Entry 8CVO (electron microscopy, 2.95 A resolution); this record covers chains A and U of the 9 polymer chains in the assembly.

== Chain A ==
Molecule: 16S ribosomal RNA
Source organism: Cutibacterium acnes
Sequence (1537 nucleotides; each row starts with the number of its first residue):
     1 UUUUUCAUUGGAGAGUUUGAUCCUGGCUCAGGACGAACGCUGGCGGCGUG
    51 CUUAACACAUGCAAGUCGAACGGAAAGGCCCUGCUUUUGUGGGGUGCUCG
   101 AGUGGCGAACGGGUGAGUAACACGUGAGUAACCUGCCCUUGACUUUGGGA
   151 UAACUUCAGGAAACUGGGGCUAAUACCGGAUAGGAGCUCCUGCUGCAUGG
   201 UGGGGGUUGGAAAGUUUCGGCGGUUGGGGAUGGACUCGCGGCUUAUCAGC
   251 UUGUUGGUGGGGUAGUGGCUUACCAAGGCUUUGACGGGUAGCCGGCCUGA
   301 GAGGGUGACCGGCCACAUUGGGACUGAGAUACGGCCCAGACUCCUACGGG
   351 AGGCAGCAGUGGGGAAUAUUGCACAAUGGGCGGAAGCCUGAUGCAGCAAC
   401 GCCGCGUGCGGGAUGACGGCCUUCGGGUUGUAAACCGCUUUCGCCUGUGA
   451 CGAAGCGUGAGUGACGGUAAUGGGUAAAGAAGCACCGGCUAACUACGUGC
   501 CAGCAGCCXCGGUGAUACGUAGGGUGCGAGCGUUGUCCGGAUUUAUUGGG
   551 CGUAAAGGGCUCGUAGGUGGUUGAUCGCGUCGGAAGUGUAAUCUUGGGGC
   601 UUAACCCUGAGCGUGCUUUCGAUACGGGUUGACUUGAGGAAGGUAGGGGA
   651 GAAUGGAAUUCCUGGUGGAGCGGUGGAAUGCGCAGAUAUCAGGAGGAACA
   701 CCAGUGGCGAAGGCGGUUCUCUGGGCCUUUCCUGACGCUGAGGAGCGAAA
   751 GCGUGGGGAGCGAACAGGCUUAGAUACCCUGGUAGUCCACGCUGUAAACG
   801 GUGGGUACUAGGUGUGGGGUCCAUUCCACGGGUUCCGUGCCGUAGCUAAC
   851 GCUUUAAGUACCCCGCCUGGGGAGUACGGCCGCAAGGCUAAAACUCAAAG
   901 GAAUUGACGGGGCCCCGCACAAGCGGCGGAGCAUGCGGAUUAAUUCGAUG
   951 XAACGCGUAGAACCUUACCUGGGUUUGACAUGGAUCGGGAGUGCUCAGAG
  1001 AUGGGUGUGCCUCUUUUGGGGUCGGUUCACAGGUGGUGCAUGGCUGUCGU
  1051 CAGCUCGUGUCGUGAGAUGUUGGGUUAAGUCCCGCAACGAGCGCAACCCU
  1101 UGUUCACUGUUGCCAGCACGUUAUGGUGGGGACUCAGUGGAGACCGCCGG
  1151 GGUCAACUCGGAGGAAGGUGGGGAUGACGUCAAGUCAUCAUGCCCCUUAU
  1201 GUCCAGGGCUUCACGCAUGCUACAAUGGCUGGUACAGAGAGUGGCGAGCC
  1251 UGUGAGGGUGAGCGAAUCUCGGAAAGCCGGUCUCAGUUCGGAUUGGGGUC
  1301 UGCAACUCGACCUCAUGAAGUCGGAGUCGCUAGUAAUCGCAGAUCAGCAA
  1351 CGCUGCGGUGAAUACGUUCCCGGGGCUUGUACACACXGCCXGUXAAGUCA
  1401 UGAAAGUUGGUAACACCCGAAGCCGGUGGCCUAACCGUUGUGGGGGAGCC
  1451 GUCGAAGGUGGGACUGGUGAUUAGGACUAAGUCGUAACAAGGUAGCCGUA
  1501 CCGGAAGGUGCGGCUGGAUCACCUCCUUUCUAAGGAG
Unresolved in the structure: 1-905, 1016-1019, 1381-1537
Modified / non-standard residues: PSU (pseudouridine-5'-monophosphate) at position 498, G7M (N7-methyl-guanosine-5'-monophosphate) at position 509, 2MG (2N-methylguanosine-5'-monophosphate) at position 950, 5MC (5-methylcytidine-5'-monophosphate) at position 951, 5MC (5-methylcytidine-5'-monophosphate) at position 1387, 4OC (4n,o2'-methylcytidine-5'-monophosphate) at position 1389, 5MC (5-methylcytidine-5'-monophosphate) at position 1391, 5MC (5-methylcytidine-5'-monophosphate) at position 1394, UR3 (3-methyluridine-5'-monophoshate) at position 1485, 2MG (2N-methylguanosine-5'-monophosphate) at position 1503, MA6 (6N-dimethyladenosine-5'-monophoshate) at position 1505, MA6 (6N-dimethyladenosine-5'-monophoshate) at position 1506
Ion coordination: Mg2+ site 1 near C918 (its only coordinating residue here); Mg2+ site 2 near A921 (its only coordinating residue here); Mg2+ site 3: G928, G929; Mg2+ site 4 near A948 (its only coordinating residue here); Mg2+ site 5: C1039, A1183, G1184 (together with Sarecycline); Mg2+ site 6 near A1095 (its only coordinating residue here); Mg2+ site 7 near A1183 (its only coordinating residue here); Mg2+ site 8 near U1210 (its only coordinating residue here)
Residues lining bound ligands: Sarecycline (V7A): U949, 2MG_950, G1038, C1039, C1181, A1182, A1183, G1184
What the authors report for this chain:
  - Mg2+ coordination: C1039, A1183, G1184
  - binding site for Sarecycline: C1039

== Chain U ==
Name: 30S ribosomal protein S19
Source organism: Cutibacterium acnes
Reference sequence: A0A2B7ITR7 (A0A2B7ITR7_CUTAC); residue numbers follow UniProt; this construct covers 1-93
Amino-acid sequence (93 residues; each row starts with the number of its first residue):
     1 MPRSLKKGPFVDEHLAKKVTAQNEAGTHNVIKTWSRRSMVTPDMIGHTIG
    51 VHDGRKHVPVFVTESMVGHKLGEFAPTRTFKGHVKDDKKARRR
Unresolved in the structure: 1, 86-93

== Interface between chain A and chain U ==
Contacting residue pairs (59):
  G938(A) - His83(U)  base contact
  A939(A) - His83(U)  hydrogen bond to the sugar
  U940(A) - Phe80(U)  sugar contact
  U941(A) - Thr79(U)  hydrogen bond to the phosphate
  A942(A) - Asp53(U)  base contact
  A942(A) - Gly54(U)  base contact
  A942(A) - Arg55(U)  salt bridge to the phosphate
  A942(A) - Thr77(U)  hydrogen bond to the base
  A943(A) - Thr77(U)  hydrogen bond to the base
  U944(A) - Arg78(U)  base contact
  U970(A) - Gly54(U)  base contact
  U970(A) - Arg55(U)  hydrogen bond to the sugar
  A999(A) - His14(U)  sugar contact
  A999(A) - Lys18(U)  salt bridge to the phosphate
  A999(A) - Trp34(U)  stacking on the base
  A1205(A) - Trp34(U)  sugar contact
  G1206(A) - Trp34(U)  sugar contact
  G1206(A) - Arg36(U)  phosphate contact
  G1206(A) - His52(U)  hydrogen bond to the sugar
  G1206(A) - Gly54(U)  hydrogen bond to the base
  G1207(A) - Arg36(U)  salt bridge to the phosphate
  G1207(A) - Gly54(U)  sugar contact
  G1207(A) - Thr77(U)  hydrogen bond to the phosphate
  G1208(A) - Thr77(U)  hydrogen bond to the phosphate
  G1208(A) - Arg78(U)  salt bridge to the phosphate
  C1209(A) - Arg78(U)  salt bridge to the phosphate
  U1210(A) - Arg78(U)  hydrogen bond to the sugar
  U1211(A) - Arg78(U)  sugar contact
  C1212(A) - Phe80(U)  sugar contact
  C1212(A) - His83(U)  hydrogen bond to the base
  A1213(A) - Phe80(U)  phosphate contact
  A1213(A) - His83(U)  stacking on the base
  G1298(A) - Pro2(U)  base contact
  G1298(A) - Leu5(U)  phosphate contact
  U1299(A) - Pro2(U)  base contact
  U1299(A) - Arg3(U)  phosphate contact
  U1299(A) - Ser4(U)  phosphate contact
  U1299(A) - Leu5(U)  hydrogen bond to the phosphate
  C1300(A) - Pro2(U)  hydrogen bond to the base
  C1300(A) - Ser4(U)  hydrogen bond to the phosphate
  C1300(A) - Lys6(U)  salt bridge to the phosphate
  G1302(A) - Arg3(U)  base contact
  G1302(A) - Lys7(U)  base contact
  C1303(A) - Arg37(U)  hydrogen bond to the base
  A1304(A) - Arg3(U)  salt bridge to the phosphate
  A1304(A) - Lys7(U)  salt bridge to the phosphate
  A1304(A) - Phe10(U)  sugar contact
  A1304(A) - Arg37(U)  sugar contact
  A1305(A) - Arg3(U)  salt bridge to the phosphate
  A1305(A) - Lys70(U)  salt bridge to the phosphate
  C1306(A) - Arg36(U)  hydrogen bond to the base
  C1306(A) - Arg37(U)  base contact
  C1306(A) - Lys70(U)  salt bridge to the phosphate
  C1306(A) - Gly72(U)  base contact
  C1306(A) - Glu73(U)  sugar contact
  U1307(A) - Thr77(U)  hydrogen bond to the sugar
  U1307(A) - Arg78(U)  hydrogen bond to the sugar
  C1308(A) - Arg78(U)  salt bridge to the phosphate
  G1309(A) - Pro2(U)  base contact
Interface residues without a listed pair, chain A (32 interface residues in all): G998, G1000, A1310
Interface residues without a listed pair, chain U (26 interface residues in all): Gly82, Val84

== Summary ==
Chain A and chain U form an interface of 32 and 26 residues respectively, with 18 hydrogen bonds, 12 salt
bridges and 2 aromatic stacking contacts. Polar pairs include A942(A)-Thr77(U), A943(A)-Thr77(U) and
G1206(A)-Gly54(U). Ligands of chain A: Sarecycline. From the paper: a binding site for Sarecycline at
C1039(A); Mg2+ coordination by C1039(A), A1183(A) and G1184(A).
Chain A is 16S ribosomal RNA and chain U is 30S ribosomal protein S19, both from Cutibacterium acnes; the
structure, Cutibacterium acnes 30S ribosomal subunit with Sarecycline bound, head domain only in the local
refined map, was determined by electron microscopy (same publication as 8CWO).
